5VPF - chains B and E of the 4 polymer chains in the assembly; structure by X-ray diffraction, 2.69 A resolution.

# Chain B
Molecule: Transcription factor jun-D
Source organism: Homo sapiens
Reference sequence: P17535 (JUND_HUMAN); residue numbers follow UniProt; this construct covers 266-332
Sequence (68 residues; each row starts with the number of its first residue):
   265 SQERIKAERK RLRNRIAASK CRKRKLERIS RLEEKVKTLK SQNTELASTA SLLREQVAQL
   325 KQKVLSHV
Unresolved in the structure: 265
Sequence notes: expression tag (265)
Curated features (UniProtKB/Swiss-Prot):
  - region: Arg268 to Arg295 (Basic motif), Leu296 to Leu324 (Leucine-zipper)

# Chain E
Molecule: 19-nt DNA strand
Sequence (19 nucleotides; numbered 1 to 19; the number before each row is that of its first residue):
     1 CGTCGGTGAC TCACCGACG

# Chain B / chain E interface
Contacting residue pairs (10; chain B residue first):
  Arg275(B) with DT11(E), salt bridge to the phosphate; DC12(E), phosphate contact
  Asn278(B) with DT11(E), base contact; DC12(E), hydrogen bond to the base
  Arg279(B) with DC10(E), phosphate contact; DT11(E), salt bridge to the phosphate
  Ala282(B) with DT11(E), base contact
  Arg286(B) with DA9(E), salt bridge to the phosphate; DC10(E), salt bridge to the phosphate; DT11(E), base contact
Interface residues without a listed pair, chain E (5 interface residues in all): DA13

# Overview
The chain B/chain E interface involves 5 residues from each chain; the contacts include 1 hydrogen bond and 4
salt bridges. Polar pairs include Asn278(B)-DC12(E), Arg275(B)-DT11(E) and Arg279(B)-DT11(E).
Chain B is Transcription factor jun-D (Homo sapiens) and chain E is a 19-nt DNA strand; the structure,
Transcription factor FosB/JunD bZIP domain in complex with cognate DNA, type-II crystal, was determined by
X-ray diffraction (same publication as 5VPE).
